Entry 7LJN (X-ray diffraction, 1.60 A resolution); this record covers chain A.

# Chain A
Molecule: CD-NTase
Organism: Bradyrhizobium diazoefficiens
UniProt: Q89Y83 (Q89Y83_BRADU); numbering as in UniProt (aligned over 2-416)
Amino-acid sequence (416 residues; each row starts with the number of its first residue):
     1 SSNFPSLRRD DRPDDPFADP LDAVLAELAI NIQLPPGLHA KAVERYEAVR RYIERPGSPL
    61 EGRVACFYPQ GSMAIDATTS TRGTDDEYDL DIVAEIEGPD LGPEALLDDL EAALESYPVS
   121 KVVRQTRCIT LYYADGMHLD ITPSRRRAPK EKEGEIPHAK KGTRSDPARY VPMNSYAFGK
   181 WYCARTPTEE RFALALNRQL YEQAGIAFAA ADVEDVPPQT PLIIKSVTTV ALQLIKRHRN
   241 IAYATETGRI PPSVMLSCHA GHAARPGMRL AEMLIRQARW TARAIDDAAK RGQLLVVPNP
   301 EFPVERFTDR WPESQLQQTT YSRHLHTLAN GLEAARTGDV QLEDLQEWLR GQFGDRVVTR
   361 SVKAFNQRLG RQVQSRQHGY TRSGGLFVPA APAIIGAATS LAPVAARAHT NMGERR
Unresolved in the structure: 1-14, 160-166, 338-341, 368-416
Construct notes: expression tag (1)
Ion coordination: Mg2+: Asp91 (together with GTP)
Small-molecule neighbours: GTP (guanosine-5'-triphosphate): Gln70, Gly71, Ser72, Ala77, Thr79, Asp91, Ser175, Lys236, Arg239, Pro252, Ser253, Val254, Ser257, Glu305, Arg306, Phe307, Asp309, Arg310
UniProt features mapped onto this chain:
  - active site: Asp89, Asp91, Asp140
  - binding site (GTP): Ser72, Asp91, Lys236, Ser253, Glu305, Arg306, Asp309
  - binding site (Mg(2+)): Asp91
  - site: Gln70 (Important for nucleotide discrimination)

# In short
Chain A binds GTP. Curated annotation (UniProt) lists 3 active-site residues, 7 GTP-binding residues and
Mg2+-binding residue Asp91.
Chain A is CD-NTase (Bradyrhizobium diazoefficiens); the structure, Structure of the Bradyrhizobium
diazoefficiens CD-NTase CdnG in complex with GTP, was determined by X-ray diffraction, deposited together with
7LJL, 7LJM and 7LJO.
